Entry 7E6L (X-ray diffraction, 1.78 A resolution); this record covers chains A and B.

# Chain A (and B)
Molecule: 3C-like proteinase
Organism: Human coronavirus NL63
Notes: EC 3.4.22.-; chain B of this document is another copy of the same molecule, construct and numbering; everything in this record applies to it too
UniProtKB: P0C6U6 (R1A_CVHNL); residues 1-303 here correspond to UniProt positions 2940-3242 (UniProt number = residue number + 2939)
Chain sequence (303 residues; numbered 1 to 303; the number before each row is that of its first residue):
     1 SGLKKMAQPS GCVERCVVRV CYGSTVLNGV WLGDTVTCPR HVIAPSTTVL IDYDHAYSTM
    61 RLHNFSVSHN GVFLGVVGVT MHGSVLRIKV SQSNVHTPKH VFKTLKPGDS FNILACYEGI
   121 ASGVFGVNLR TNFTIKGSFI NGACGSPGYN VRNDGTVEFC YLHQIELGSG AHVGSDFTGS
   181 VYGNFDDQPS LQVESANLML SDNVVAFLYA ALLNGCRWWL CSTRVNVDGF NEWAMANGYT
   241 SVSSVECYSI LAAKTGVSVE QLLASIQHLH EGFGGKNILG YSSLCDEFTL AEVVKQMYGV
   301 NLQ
Disordered / not traced: 1, 301-303
Curated features (UniProtKB/Swiss-Prot):
  - active site (For 3CL-PRO activity): His41, Cys144
  - site: Gln303 (Cleavage)
From the paper describing this entry:
  - catalytic residues: His41, Cys144
  - conformationally variable residues (loop rearrangement, side-chain flip): His41, Pro45 to Ile51, Asp186 to Leu191

# Interface between chain A and chain B
Pairs across the interface (48):
  Lys4(A) with Phe125(B); Gly126(B), hydrogen bond (side chain-backbone); Lys136(B); Ser138(B); Glu287(B), salt bridge
  Met6(A) with Gly123(B); Val124(B); Phe125(B), hydrophobic; Ser138(B)
  Ala7(A) with Gly123(B); Val124(B), hydrogen bond (backbone-backbone)
  Pro9(A) with Ser10(B); Glu14(B); Ala121(B); Ser122(B)
  Ser10(A) with Pro9(B); Ser10(B), hydrogen bond (backbone-side chain); Glu14(B), hydrogen bond (backbone-side chain)
  Gly11(A) with Gly11(B); Glu14(B), hydrogen bond (backbone-side chain); Arg15(B)
  Glu14(A) with Pro9(B); Ser10(B), hydrogen bond (side chain-backbone); Gly11(B), hydrogen bond (side chain-backbone)
  Arg15(A) with Arg15(B)
  Ala121(A) with Pro9(B)
  Ser122(A) with Pro9(B)
  Gly123(A) with Met6(B); Ala7(B); Pro9(B)
  Val124(A) with Met6(B); Ala7(B), hydrogen bond (backbone-backbone); Val124(B), hydrophobic
  Phe125(A) with Lys4(B); Met6(B), hydrophobic
  Lys136(A) with Lys4(B), hydrogen bond (backbone-side chain)
  Ser138(A) with Gly2(B); Lys4(B); Met6(B); Gln296(B), hydrogen bond
  Ile140(A) with Gln296(B); Met297(B); Gly299(B)
  Ser282(A) with Ser282(B), hydrogen bond
  Gln296(A) with Ser138(B), hydrogen bond; Ile140(B)
  Met297(A) with Ile140(B)
  Gly299(A) with Ile140(B)
Interface residues without a listed pair, chain A (28 interface residues in all): Gly2, Lys5, Gln8, Leu114, Gly126, Val127, Lys295, Tyr298
Interface residues without a listed pair, chain B (29 interface residues in all): Lys5, Gln8, Leu114, Val127, Lys295, Tyr298

# Summary
Chain A and chain B form an interface of 28 and 29 residues respectively, with 12 hydrogen bonds and 1 salt
bridge. Polar contacts include Lys4(A)-Glu287(B), Lys4(A)-Gly126(B) and Ser10(A)-Ser10(B). Curated annotation
(UniProt) lists active-site residues His41(A) and Cys144(A) on chain A. From the paper: catalytic residues
His41(A) and Cys144(A); conformational variability at His41(A), Pro45(A) and Asp186(A).
Both chains are 3C-like proteinase (Human coronavirus NL63). Entry 7E6L (Crystal structure of HCoV-NL63
3C-like protease,pH5.0) was determined by X-ray diffraction, deposited together with 7E6M, 7E6N and 7E6R.
